PDB entry 8DY7 | electron microscopy, 3.18 A resolution | chains H and O of the 11 polymer chains in the assembly

== Chain H ==
Protein: Transcriptional regulator WhiB
Organism: Streptomyces venezuelae
UniProt: F2R611 (F2R611_STRVP); residue numbers follow UniProt; this construct covers 1-87
Amino-acid sequence (87 residues; row label = number of the first residue in the row):
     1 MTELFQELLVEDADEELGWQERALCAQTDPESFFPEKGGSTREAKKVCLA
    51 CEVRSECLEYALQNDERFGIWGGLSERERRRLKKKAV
Unresolved in the structure: 86-87
Differences from the reference sequence: conflict Lys85 (Ala in F2R611)
Metal / ion sites: 4Fe-4S cluster Fe: Cys25, Cys48, Cys51, Cys57
Ligand contacts: 4Fe-4S cluster (SF4): Ala23, Leu24, Cys25, Phe33, Cys48, Cys51, Val53, Arg54, Cys57, Ile70, Trp71, Gly72, Gly73

== Chain O ==
Molecule: 100-nt DNA strand
Sequence (100 nucleotides; each row starts with the number of its first residue):
     1 GTGATATCAGCCAGATCGTGCGACACACCGGGCCAATTGGCCGATGCCGT
    51 CCCGCGAACCCCTCTACCGTGTGAGGCGTGAGCAGCAGCGGCCTCATCTA
Unresolved in the structure: 1-10, 73-78, 95-100

== Interface between chain H and chain O ==
Contacting residue pairs (8):
  Pro35(H) - DG39(O)  phosphate contact
  Thr41(H) - DT37(O)  sugar contact
  Phe68(H) - DG39(O)  phosphate contact
  Ser75(H) - DT38(O)  hydrogen bond to the phosphate
  Glu76(H) - DT38(O)  phosphate contact
  Arg77(H) - DT37(O)  sugar contact
  Arg77(H) - DT38(O)  hydrogen bond to the phosphate
  Glu78(H) - DT37(O)  phosphate contact
Interface residues without a listed pair, chain H (11 interface residues in all): Lys37, Gly38, Gly39, Arg42
Interface residues without a listed pair, chain O (5 interface residues in all): DA35, DA36

== Overview ==
Chain H and chain O form an interface of 11 and 5 residues respectively, with 2 hydrogen bonds. Polar pairs
include Ser75(H)-DT38(O) and Arg77(H)-DT38(O). Chain H binds 4Fe-4S cluster. Cys25(H), Cys48(H), Cys51(H) and
Cys57(H) coordinate a 4Fe-4S cluster Fe ion.
Here chain H is Transcriptional regulator WhiB (Streptomyces venezuelae) and chain O is a 100-nt DNA strand.
Entry 8DY7 (Streptomyces venezuelae RNAP transcription open promoter complex with WhiA and WhiB transcription
factors) was determined by electron microscopy, deposited together with 8DY9.
